PDB entry 2W5L | X-ray diffraction, 1.70 A resolution | chain A

# Chain A
Protein: Ribonuclease pancreatic
Source organism: Bos taurus
Notes: EC 3.1.27.5
UniProt: P61823 (RNAS1_BOVIN); residues 1-124 here correspond to UniProt positions 27-150 (UniProt number = residue number + 26)
Chain sequence (124 residues; numbered 1 to 124; the number before each row is that of its first residue):
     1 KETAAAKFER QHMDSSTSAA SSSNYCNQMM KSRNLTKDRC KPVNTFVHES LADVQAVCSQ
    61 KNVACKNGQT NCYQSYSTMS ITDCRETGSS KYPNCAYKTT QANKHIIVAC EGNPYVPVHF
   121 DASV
UniProt features mapped onto this chain:
  - active site: His12 (Proton acceptor), His119 (Proton donor)
  - binding site (substrate): Lys7, Arg10, Lys41 to Thr45, Lys66, Arg85
  - glycosylation: Lys1 (N-linked (Glc) (glycation) lysine), Lys7 (N-linked (Glc) (glycation) lysine), Asn34 (N-linked (GlcNAc...) asparagine), Lys37 (N-linked (Glc) (glycation) lysine), Lys41 (N-linked (Glc) (glycation) lysine)
Disulfides: Cys26-Cys84, Cys40-Cys95, Cys58-Cys110, Cys65-Cys72
Residues lining bound ligands: NADP (NAP; NADP nicotinamide-adenine-dinucleotide phosphate): Gln11, His12, Lys41, Asn67, Gln69, Val118, His119, Phe120, Asp121
From the paper describing this entry:
  - binding site for NADP: Gln11, His12, Lys41, Gln69, Asn71, Val118, His119, Phe120, Asp121
  - conformationally variable residues (side-chain flip): His119

# Overview
Bound to chain A: NADP. From UniProt: active-site residues His12 and His119 and 9 substrate-binding residues.
From the paper: a binding site for NADP at Gln11, His12 and Lys41 among others; conformational variability at
His119.
Chain A is Ribonuclease pancreatic (Bos taurus); the structure, Rnase A-NADP complex, was determined by X-ray
diffraction, deposited together with 2W5G, 2W5I, 2W5K and 2W5M.
